PDB entry 7WU9 | electron microscopy, 3.38 A resolution | chains B and G of the 5 polymer chains in the assembly

== Chain B ==
Protein: Guanine nucleotide-binding protein G(I)/G(S)/G(T) subunit beta-1
Source organism: Homo sapiens
UniProtKB: P62873 (GBB1_HUMAN); residues 2-340 here = UniProt positions 2-340
Chain sequence (345 residues; numbered -4 to 340; the number before each row is that of its first residue; numbers below 1 keep their minus sign (Gly-4 is residue -4)):
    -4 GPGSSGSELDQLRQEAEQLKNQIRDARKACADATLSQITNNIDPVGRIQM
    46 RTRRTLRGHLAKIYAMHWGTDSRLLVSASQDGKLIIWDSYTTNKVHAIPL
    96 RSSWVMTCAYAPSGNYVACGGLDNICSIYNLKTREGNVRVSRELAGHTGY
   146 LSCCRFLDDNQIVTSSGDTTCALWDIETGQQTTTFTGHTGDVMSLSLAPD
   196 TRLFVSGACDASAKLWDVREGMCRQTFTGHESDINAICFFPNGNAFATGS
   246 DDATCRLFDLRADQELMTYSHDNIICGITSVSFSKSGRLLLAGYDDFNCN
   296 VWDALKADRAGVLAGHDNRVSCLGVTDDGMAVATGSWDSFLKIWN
Disordered / not traced: -4 to 4
Differences from the reference sequence: expression tag (-4 to 1)
Swiss-Prot annotation at these positions:
  - modified residue: Ser2 (N-acetylserine), His266 (Phosphohistidine)
  - natural variant: Leu30 (L30F: In MRD42; uncertain significance), Arg52 (R52G: In MRD42), Gly64 (G64V: In MRD42), Asp76 (D76E: In MRD42; D76G: In MRD42), Gly77 (G77S: In MRD42), Lys78 (K78R: In MRD42), Ile80 (I80N: In MRD42; I80T: In MRD42), His91 (H91R: In MRD42; uncertain significance), Ala92 (A92T: In MRD42), Pro94 (P94S: In MRD42), Leu95 (L95P: In MRD42), Arg96 (R96L: In MRD42), 5 further natural variant entries in UniProt

== Chain G ==
Protein: Guanine nucleotide-binding protein G(I)/G(S)/G(O) subunit gamma-2
Source organism: Homo sapiens
UniProtKB: P59768 (GBG2_HUMAN); residue numbers follow UniProt; this construct covers 1-71
Chain sequence (71 residues; each row starts with the number of its first residue):
     1 MASNNTASIAQARKLVEQLKMEANIDRIKVSKAAADLMAYCEAHAKEDPL
    51 LTPVPASENPFREKKFFCAIL
Disordered / not traced: 1-8, 62-71
Swiss-Prot annotation at these positions:
  - modified residue: Ala2 (N-acetylalanine), Cys68 (Cysteine methyl ester)
  - lipidation: Cys68 (S-geranylgeranyl cysteine)

== How chain B and chain G interact ==
Residue-residue contacts - 50 pairs, chain B then chain G:
  Leu7(B) with Ala12(G), hydrophobic
  Ala11(B) with Leu19(G)
  Leu14(B) with Val16(G)
  Cys25(B) with Arg27(G); Ile28(G), hydrogen bond (side chain-backbone); Val30(G), hydrogen bond (backbone-backbone)
  Asp27(B) with Lys29(G); Val30(G); Ser31(G), hydrogen bond
  Ala28(B) with Val30(G)
  Ile33(B) with Ala34(G), hydrophobic
  Thr34(B) with Met38(G)
  Ile37(B) with Glu42(G)
  Val40(B) with Leu51(G), hydrophobic
  Met45(B) with Leu50(G), hydrophobic
  Arg48(B) with Phe61(G)
  Arg49(B) with Phe61(G)
  Ser84(B) with Phe61(G)
  Tyr85(B) with Pro60(G); Phe61(G), hydrophobic
  Phe235(B) with Leu37(G), hydrophobic; Tyr40(G), hydrophobic; Cys41(G), hydrophobic
  Pro236(B) with Tyr40(G)
  Asn237(B) with Tyr40(G)
  Ala240(B) with Leu37(G), hydrophobic
  Asp254(B) with Ala33(G)
  Arg256(B) with Arg27(G); Ile28(G); Asp36(G), salt bridge
  Gln259(B) with Val30(G)
  Ser279(B) with Asp48(G), hydrogen bond
  Lys280(B) with Glu47(G)
  Ser281(B) with Tyr40(G); Cys41(G); His44(G); Asp48(G), hydrogen bond; Leu51(G)
  Arg283(B) with Leu51(G)
  Leu284(B) with Leu51(G), hydrophobic
  Asp323(B) with Pro49(G)
  Gly324(B) with Pro49(G); Leu50(G)
  Met325(B) with Pro49(G), hydrophobic; Pro60(G)
  Ala326(B) with Phe61(G), hydrophobic
  Val327(B) with Leu50(G), hydrophobic
  Ile338(B) with Phe61(G), hydrophobic
  Asn340(B) with Leu50(G); Asn59(G)
Interface residues without a listed pair, chain B (49 interface residues in all): Lys15, Ile18, Ala21, Arg22, Ala26, Leu30, Ile43, Arg219, Gln220, Leu252, Ala257, Asp258, Leu261, Gly282, Leu300
Interface residues without a listed pair, chain G (33 interface residues in all): Met21, Glu22, Ala23, Ile25, Asp26, Ala45, Val54, Glu58

== In short ==
49 residues of chain B face 33 of chain G across their interface; the contacts include 5 hydrogen bonds and 1
salt bridge. Among the polar pairs are Arg256(B)-Asp36(G), Cys25(B)-Ile28(G) and Asp27(B)-Ser31(G).
Chain B is Guanine nucleotide-binding protein G(I)/G(S)/G(T) subunit beta-1 and chain G is Guanine
nucleotide-binding protein G(I)/G(S)/G(O) subunit gamma-2, both from Homo sapiens; the structure, Cryo-EM
structure of the human EP3-Gi signaling complex, was determined by electron microscopy.
